8CMG - chains A and C of the 3 polymer chains in the assembly; structure by X-ray diffraction, 1.64 A resolution.

# Chain A
Molecule: HLA class II histocompatibility antigen, DR alpha chain
From: Homo sapiens
UniProtKB: P01903 (DRA_HUMAN); residues 1-182 here correspond to UniProt positions 26-207 (UniProt number = residue number + 25)
Chain sequence (183 residues; row label = number of the first residue in the row; numbering starts at 0):
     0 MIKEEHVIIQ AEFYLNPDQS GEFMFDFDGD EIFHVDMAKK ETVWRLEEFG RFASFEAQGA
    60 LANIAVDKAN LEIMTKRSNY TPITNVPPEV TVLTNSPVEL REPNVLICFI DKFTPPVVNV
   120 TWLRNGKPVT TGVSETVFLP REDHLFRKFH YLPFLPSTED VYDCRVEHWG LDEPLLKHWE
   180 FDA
Not modelled in the structure: 0
Construct notes: initiating methionine (0)
Cystine bridges: Cys107-Cys163

# Chain C
Molecule: Non-structural protein 7
UniProtKB: P0DTD1 (R1AB_SARS2); residues 1-15 here correspond to UniProt positions 6420-6434 (UniProt number = residue number + 6419)
Chain sequence (15 residues; row label = number of the first residue in the row):
     1 LDAYNMMISA GFSLW

# Interface between chain A and chain C
Contacting residue pairs (32; chain A residue first):
  Gln9(A) - Met6(C)
  Gln9(A) - Met7(C)  hydrogen bond (side chain-backbone)
  Glu11(A) - Ser9(C)  hydrogen bond
  Phe24(A) - Asn5(C)
  Ile31(A) - Tyr4(C)
  Phe32(A) - Tyr4(C)  hydrophobic
  Gly49(A) - Leu1(C)
  Arg50(A) - Leu1(C)
  Phe51(A) - Leu1(C)
  Ala52(A) - Leu1(C)
  Ala52(A) - Asp2(C)
  Ala52(A) - Tyr4(C)  hydrophobic
  Ser53(A) - Leu1(C)  hydrogen bond (side chain-backbone)
  Ser53(A) - Asp2(C)  hydrogen bond (backbone-backbone)
  Ser53(A) - Ala3(C)
  Ser53(A) - Tyr4(C)  hydrogen bond (backbone-backbone)
  Phe54(A) - Tyr4(C)
  Phe54(A) - Met6(C)  hydrophobic
  Gly58(A) - Met6(C)
  Ala59(A) - Met6(C)  hydrogen bond (backbone-side chain)
  Asn62(A) - Met6(C)
  Asn62(A) - Met7(C)  hydrogen bond (side chain-backbone)
  Asn62(A) - Ile8(C)
  Asn62(A) - Ser9(C)  hydrogen bond (side chain-backbone)
  Val65(A) - Ser9(C)
  Val65(A) - Gly11(C)
  Asp66(A) - Ser9(C)  hydrogen bond
  Asn69(A) - Ala10(C)  hydrogen bond (side chain-backbone)
  Asn69(A) - Gly11(C)
  Asn69(A) - Phe12(C)  hydrogen bond (side chain-backbone)
  Ile72(A) - Phe12(C)  hydrophobic
  Ile72(A) - Ser13(C)
Also at the interface, not in a pair above, chain A (22 interface residues in all): Phe22, Trp43, Met73, Arg76
Also at the interface, not in a pair above, chain C (14 interface residues in all): Leu14

# In short
22 residues of chain A and 14 residues of chain C are in contact, with 11 hydrogen bonds. Polar contacts
include Gln9(A)-Met7(C), Glu11(A)-Ser9(C) and Ser53(A)-Leu1(C).
Chain A is HLA class II histocompatibility antigen, DR alpha chain (Homo sapiens) and chain C is
Non-structural protein 7; the structure, Human Leukocyte Antigen class II allotype DR1 presenting SARS-CoV-2
nsp14 peptide (orf1ab)6420-6434, was determined by X-ray diffraction (same publication as 8CMB, 8CMC, 8CMD,
8CME, 8CMF, 8CMH and 8CMI).
